PDB entry 7KUI | electron microscopy, 3.40 A resolution | chains E and K of the 12 polymer chains in the assembly

[Chain E]
Protein: Integrase
From: Rous sarcoma virus (strain Schmidt-Ruppin A)
Notes: EC 2.7.7.-, 3.1.-.-
UniProt: P03354 (POL_RSVP); residues 1-278 here correspond to UniProt positions 1281-1558 (UniProt number = residue number + 1280)
Amino-acid sequence (278 residues; row label = number of the first residue in the row):
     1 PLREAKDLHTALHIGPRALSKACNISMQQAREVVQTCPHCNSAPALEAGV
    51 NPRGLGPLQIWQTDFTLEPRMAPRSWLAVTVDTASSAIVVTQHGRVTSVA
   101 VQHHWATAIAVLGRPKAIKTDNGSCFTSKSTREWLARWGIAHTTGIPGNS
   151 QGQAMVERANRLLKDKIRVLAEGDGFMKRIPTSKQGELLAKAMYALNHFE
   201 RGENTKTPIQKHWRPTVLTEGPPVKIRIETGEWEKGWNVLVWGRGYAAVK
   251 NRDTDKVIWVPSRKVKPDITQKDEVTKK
Unresolved in the structure: 270-278
Sequence notes: conflict Lys166 (Arg1446 in P03354)
Curated features (UniProtKB/Swiss-Prot):
  - DNA-binding region: Pro222 to Thr270 (Integrase-type)
  - region: Asp268 to Lys278 (Involved in homooctamerization)
  - binding site (Zn(2+)): His9, His13, Cys37, Cys40
  - binding site (Mg(2+)): Asp64, Asp121, Glu157
Metal / ion sites: Zn2+: His9, His13, Cys37, Cys40
Ligand contacts: ZZX ((6S)-2-(3-chloro-4-fluorobenzyl)-8-ethyl-10-hydroxy-N,6-dimethyl-1,9-dioxo-1,2,6,7,8,9-hexahydropyrazino[1',2':1,5]pyrrolo[2,3-d]pyridazine-4-carboxamide): Asp64, Phe65, Asp121, Ser150, Gln151, Ala154, Glu157
Reported in the primary citation:
  - mutagenesis - R263A: abolished binding to octameric CSC
  - mutagenesis - R263K: decreased binding to octameric CSC
  - mutagenesis - S262R: decreased binding to octameric CSC intasomes
  - mutagenesis - S262P: abolished expression

[Chain K]
Molecule: 18-nt DNA strand
Sequence (18 nucleotides; each row starts with the number of its first residue):
     1 AATGTTGTCTTATGCAAT

[How chain E and chain K interact]
Pairs across the interface (34):
  Gly49(E) - DT3(K)  base contact
  Gly49(E) - DG4(K)  phosphate contact
  Val50(E) - DT3(K)  base contact
  Val50(E) - DG4(K)  phosphate contact
  Val50(E) - DT5(K)  phosphate contact
  Asn51(E) - DT3(K)  hydrogen bond to the base
  Asn51(E) - DT5(K)  phosphate contact
  Pro52(E) - DG4(K)  phosphate contact
  Pro52(E) - DT5(K)  phosphate contact
  Arg53(E) - DT6(K)  salt bridge to the phosphate
  Thr143(E) - DA2(K)  base contact
  Thr144(E) - DA2(K)  sugar contact
  Gly145(E) - DA2(K)  phosphate contact
  Gly145(E) - DT3(K)  phosphate contact
  Ile146(E) - DA2(K)  hydrogen bond to the phosphate
  Ile146(E) - DT3(K)  hydrogen bond to the phosphate
  Asn149(E) - DT3(K)  hydrogen bond to the phosphate
  Gln151(E) - DT3(K)  phosphate contact
  Gln151(E) - DG4(K)  hydrogen bond to the sugar
  Gly152(E) - DT3(K)  sugar contact
  Ala154(E) - DG4(K)  base contact
  Ala154(E) - DT5(K)  sugar contact
  Met155(E) - DT5(K)  phosphate contact
  Arg158(E) - DT5(K)  hydrogen bond to the base
  Arg158(E) - DT6(K)  hydrogen bond to the base
  Arg158(E) - DG7(K)  hydrogen bond to the sugar
  Leu162(E) - DG7(K)  sugar contact
  Arg201(E) - DG7(K)  phosphate contact
  Gly202(E) - DT8(K)  phosphate contact
  Glu203(E) - DT8(K)  base contact
  Arg244(E) - DT6(K)  sugar contact
  Arg244(E) - DG7(K)  hydrogen bond to the base
  Arg244(E) - DT8(K)  base contact
  Tyr246(E) - DT5(K)  phosphate contact
Also at the interface, not in a pair above, chain E (23 interface residues in all): Lys119, Gly245
Also at the interface, not in a pair above, chain K (8 interface residues in all): DC9

[In short]
The interface between chain E and chain K involves 23 residues on one side and 8 on the other, with 9 hydrogen
bonds and 1 salt bridge. Polar pairs include Asn51(E)-DT3(K), Arg158(E)-DT5(K) and Arg158(E)-DT6(K). The paper
reports that R263A of chain E abolishes binding to octameric CSC; R263K of chain E reduces binding to
octameric CSC; 4 substitutions were tested in all.
Here chain E is Integrase (Rous sarcoma virus (strain Schmidt-Ruppin A)) and chain K is an 18-nt DNA strand.
Entry 7KUI (Cryo-EM structure of Rous sarcoma virus cleaved synaptic complex (CSC) with HIV-1 integrase strand
transfer inhibitor ...) was determined by electron microscopy, deposited together with 7JN3 and 7KU7.
